PDB entry 2CIK | X-ray diffraction, 1.75 A resolution | chains A and C of the 3 polymer chains in the assembly

# Chain A
Name: HLA class I histocompatibility antigen B-35 alpha chain
Organism: Homo sapiens
UniProtKB: P30685 (1B35_HUMAN); residues 1-276 here correspond to UniProt positions 25-300 (UniProt number = residue number + 24)
Chain sequence (276 residues; numbered 1 to 276; the number before each row is that of its first residue):
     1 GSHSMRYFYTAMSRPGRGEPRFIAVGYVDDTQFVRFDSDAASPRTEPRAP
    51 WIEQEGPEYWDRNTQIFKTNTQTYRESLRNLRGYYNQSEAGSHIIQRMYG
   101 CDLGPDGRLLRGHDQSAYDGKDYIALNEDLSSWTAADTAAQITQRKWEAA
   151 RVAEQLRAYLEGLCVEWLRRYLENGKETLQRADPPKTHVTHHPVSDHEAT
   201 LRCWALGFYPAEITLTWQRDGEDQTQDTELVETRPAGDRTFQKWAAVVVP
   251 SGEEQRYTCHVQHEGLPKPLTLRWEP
Disulfide bonds: Cys101-Cys164, Cys203-Cys259
Reported in the primary citation:
  - conformationally variable residues (helix shift): Gln141 to Val152

# Chain C
Name: Peptide
Chain sequence (9 residues; each row starts with the number of its first residue):
     1 KPIVVLHGY

# Interface between chain A and chain C
Contacting residue pairs (41):
  Met5(A) - Lys1(C)
  Tyr7(A) - Lys1(C)  hydrogen bond (side chain-backbone)
  Tyr7(A) - Pro2(C)
  Tyr9(A) - Pro2(C)
  Arg62(A) - Lys1(C)
  Arg62(A) - Val4(C)
  Asn63(A) - Pro2(C)
  Ile66(A) - Ile3(C)
  Ile66(A) - Val5(C)
  Phe67(A) - Pro2(C)  hydrophobic
  Thr69(A) - Val5(C)
  Asn70(A) - Val5(C)
  Thr73(A) - Val5(C)
  Thr73(A) - Leu6(C)
  Thr73(A) - Gly8(C)
  Tyr74(A) - Tyr9(C)
  Ser77(A) - Gly8(C)
  Ser77(A) - Tyr9(C)  hydrogen bond (side chain-backbone)
  Asn80(A) - Tyr9(C)
  Leu81(A) - Tyr9(C)  hydrophobic
  Tyr84(A) - Tyr9(C)  hydrogen bond (side chain-backbone)
  Ile95(A) - Tyr9(C)
  Arg97(A) - Leu6(C)
  Arg97(A) - Tyr9(C)
  Tyr99(A) - Pro2(C)
  Tyr99(A) - Ile3(C)  hydrogen bond (side chain-backbone)
  Ser116(A) - Tyr9(C)  hydrogen bond
  Tyr123(A) - Tyr9(C)  hydrophobic
  Thr143(A) - Tyr9(C)  hydrogen bond (side chain-backbone)
  Lys146(A) - Tyr9(C)  hydrogen bond (side chain-backbone)
  Trp147(A) - His7(C)  hydrogen bond (side chain-backbone)
  Trp147(A) - Gly8(C)  hydrogen bond (side chain-backbone)
  Trp147(A) - Tyr9(C)  hydrophobic
  Ala150(A) - His7(C)
  Gln155(A) - Leu6(C)
  Leu156(A) - Ile3(C)  hydrophobic
  Tyr159(A) - Lys1(C)  hydrogen bond (side chain-backbone)
  Tyr159(A) - Pro2(C)
  Tyr159(A) - Ile3(C)  hydrophobic
  Trp167(A) - Lys1(C)
  Tyr171(A) - Lys1(C)  hydrogen bond (side chain-backbone)
Interface residues without a listed pair, chain A (33 interface residues in all): Tyr59, Gln96, Ile124, Val152

# In short
33 residues of chain A and 9 residues of chain C are in contact, with 11 hydrogen bonds. Polar pairs include
Tyr7(A)-Lys1(C), Ser77(A)-Tyr9(C) and Tyr84(A)-Tyr9(C). From the paper: conformational variability at
Gln141(A).
Chain A is HLA class I histocompatibility antigen B-35 alpha chain (Homo sapiens) and chain C is Peptide; the
structure, Insights Into Crossreactivity in Human Allorecognition: The Structure of HLA-B35011 Presenting an
Epitope derived from Cytochrome ..., was determined by X-ray diffraction.
